Entry 4TN7 (X-ray diffraction, 2.20 A resolution); this record covers chains A and B of the 3 polymer chains in the assembly.

Chain A:
Protein: Lysine-specific demethylase 2A
From: Mus musculus
Notes: EC 1.14.11.27
Reference sequence: P59997 (KDM2A_MOUSE); numbering as in UniProt (aligned over 36-364)
Sequence (329 residues; row label = number of the first residue in the row):
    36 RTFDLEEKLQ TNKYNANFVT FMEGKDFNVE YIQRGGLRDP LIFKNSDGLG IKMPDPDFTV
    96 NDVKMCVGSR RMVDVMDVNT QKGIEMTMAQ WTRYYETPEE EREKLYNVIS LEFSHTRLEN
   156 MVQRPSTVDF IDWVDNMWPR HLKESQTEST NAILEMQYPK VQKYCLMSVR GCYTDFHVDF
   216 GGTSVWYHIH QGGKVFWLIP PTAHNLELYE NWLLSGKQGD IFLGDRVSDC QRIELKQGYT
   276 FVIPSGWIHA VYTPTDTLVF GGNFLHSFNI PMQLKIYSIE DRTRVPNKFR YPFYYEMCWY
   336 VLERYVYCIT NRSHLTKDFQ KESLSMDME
Differences from the reference sequence: conflict Arg159 (Trp in P59997), Met202 (Ile in P59997)
Swiss-Prot annotation at these positions:
  - binding site (substrate): Thr209, Lys229
  - binding site (Fe cation): His212, Asp214, His284
Ion coordination: Fe ion: His212, Asp214, His284 (together with nitric oxide, succinic acid)
Ligand contacts:
  - nitric oxide (NO): His212, Asp214, His284
  - succinic acid (SIN): Asn142, Ile144, Leu201, Ser203, Thr209, His212, Tyr222, Lys229, His284, Val286
From the paper describing this entry:
  - Fe ion coordination: Asp214, His284
  - binding site for succinic acid: Tyr222
  - conformationally variable residues (side-chain flip): Tyr222

Chain B:
Protein: Lysine-specific demethylase 2A
From: Mus musculus
Notes: EC 1.14.11.27
Reference sequence: P59997 (KDM2A_MOUSE); residues 450-517 here = UniProt positions 450-517
Sequence (68 residues; numbered 450 to 517; the number before each row is that of its first residue):
   450 QVHLTHFELE GLRCLVDKLE SLPLHKKCVP TGIEDEDALI ADVKILLEEL ASSDPKLALT
   510 GVPIVQWP
Swiss-Prot annotation at these positions:
  - cross-link: Lys505 (Glycyl lysine isopeptide (Lys-Gly) (interchain with G-Cter in SUMO2))

How chain A and chain B interact:
Contacting residue pairs (91; chain A residue first):
  Val64(A) with Gly510(B); Val511(B); Pro512(B)
  Glu65(A) with Gly510(B)
  Gln68(A) with Thr454(B); Phe456(B); Ala507(B); Leu508(B); Thr509(B), hydrogen bond (side chain-backbone); Gly510(B), hydrogen bond (side chain-backbone); Val511(B), hydrogen bond (side chain-backbone)
  Arg69(A) with Phe456(B); Leu508(B)
  Gly70(A) with Phe456(B)
  Gly71(A) with Phe456(B)
  Arg73(A) with Phe456(B)
  Phe165(A) with Pro512(B); Gln515(B), hydrogen bond (backbone-side chain)
  Asp170(A) with Trp516(B), hydrogen bond (backbone-side chain)
  Asn171(A) with Val514(B); Gln515(B), hydrogen bond; Trp516(B)
  Met172(A) with Val514(B), hydrophobic
  Trp173(A) with Trp516(B)
  Arg175(A) with Trp516(B)
  Ser302(A) with Glu457(B)
  Phe303(A) with Thr454(B); Phe456(B); Glu457(B)
  Ile305(A) with Gly460(B); Leu461(B); Leu464(B), hydrophobic
  Pro306(A) with Gly460(B); Cys463(B), hydrophobic
  Leu309(A) with Cys463(B)
  Tyr330(A) with Lys467(B); Leu468(B), hydrophobic; Leu471(B), hydrophobic; Lys475(B); Lys476(B); Cys477(B), hydrophobic
  Glu331(A) with Cys477(B); Pro479(B)
  Cys333(A) with Leu464(B), hydrophobic; Leu468(B)
  Trp334(A) with Leu468(B); Lys476(B), hydrogen bond (side chain-backbone); Cys477(B); Val478(B); Pro479(B); Glu485(B); Leu488(B); Ile489(B), hydrophobic
  Tyr335(A) with Pro479(B); Thr480(B); Gly481(B), hydrogen bond (side chain-backbone); Ile482(B), hydrophobic
  Leu337(A) with Leu464(B), hydrophobic; Leu468(B), hydrophobic; Leu488(B)
  Glu338(A) with Leu488(B)
  Arg339(A) with Val514(B); Gln515(B), hydrogen bond (side chain-backbone); Trp516(B)
  Tyr340(A) with Leu453(B), hydrophobic; Glu457(B), hydrogen bond; Leu461(B), hydrophobic; Val514(B), hydrophobic
  Val341(A) with Leu488(B), hydrophobic; Val492(B), hydrophobic
  Cys343(A) with Ile513(B); Val514(B), hydrophobic
  Ile344(A) with Leu495(B), hydrophobic; Leu499(B), hydrophobic; Ile513(B), hydrophobic
  Thr345(A) with Leu495(B)
  Arg347(A) with Asp491(B), salt bridge
  His349(A) with Ile482(B); Glu483(B), hydrogen bond (backbone-backbone); Asp484(B); Ala487(B); Leu488(B); Asp491(B), salt bridge
  Leu350(A) with Gly481(B); Ile482(B), hydrophobic
  Thr351(A) with Thr480(B); Gly481(B), hydrogen bond (backbone-backbone); Ile482(B)
  Phe354(A) with Thr480(B); Gly481(B)
  Asp362(A) with Pro517(B)
Other interface residues (no listed pair), chain A (39 interface residues in all): Trp168, Val336
Other interface residues (no listed pair), chain B (43 interface residues in all): Val451, Glu459, Val465

Summary:
The interface between chain A and chain B involves 39 residues on one side and 43 on the other; the contacts
include 12 hydrogen bonds and 2 salt bridges. Among the polar pairs are Arg347(A)-Asp491(B),
His349(A)-Asp491(B) and Gln68(A)-Thr509(B). From the paper: a binding site for succinic acid at Tyr222(A); Fe
ion coordination by Asp214(A) and His284(A).
Chain A is Lysine-specific demethylase 2A and chain B is Lysine-specific demethylase 2A, both from Mus
musculus; the structure, Crystal structure of mouse KDM2A-H3K36ME-NO complex, was determined by X-ray
diffraction (same publication as 4QWN, 4QX7, 4QX8, 4QXB, 4QXC and 4QXH).
